PDB entry 8K24 | electron microscopy, 3.72 A resolution | chains h and p of the 32 polymer chains in the assembly

== Chain h ==
Name: Csy4
From: Vibrio phage ICP1_2004_A
Reference sequence: F1D5V5 (F1D5V5_9CAUD); residues 0-167 here correspond to UniProt positions 1-168 (UniProt number = residue number + 1)
Amino-acid sequence (168 residues; numbered 0 to 167; the number before each row is that of its first residue; numbering starts at 0):
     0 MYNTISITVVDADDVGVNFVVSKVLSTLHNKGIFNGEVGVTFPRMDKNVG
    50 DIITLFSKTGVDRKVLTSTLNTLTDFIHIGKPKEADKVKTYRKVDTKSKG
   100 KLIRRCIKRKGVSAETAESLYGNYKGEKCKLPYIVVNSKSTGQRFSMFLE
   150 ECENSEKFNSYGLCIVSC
Not modelled in the structure: 0, 166-167
Sequence notes: conflict Ile51 (Val52 in F1D5V5)

== Chain p ==
Molecule: 60-nt RNA strand
From: Vibrio phage ICP1_2004_A
Sequence (60 nucleotides; numbered -7 to 52; the number before each row is that of its first residue; numbers below 1 keep their minus sign (C-7 is residue -7)):
    -7 CUUAAAGAGUCAACCCUUUGCUUAUCUUCCCUAUUUAAAUGUUAGCAGCC
    43 GCAUAGGCUG

== Chain h / chain p interface ==
Pairs across the interface (66; chain h residue first):
  Asp13(h) - A30(p)  base contact
  Gly15(h) - G33(p)  phosphate contact
  Asn17(h) - U34(p)  hydrogen bond to the sugar
  His28(h) - G52(p)  sugar contact
  Lys46(h) - U34(p)  base contact
  Arg91(h) - G49(p)  salt bridge to the phosphate
  Arg91(h) - C50(p)  salt bridge to the phosphate
  Lys92(h) - C50(p)  phosphate contact
  Lys92(h) - U51(p)  base contact
  Lys92(h) - G52(p)  hydrogen bond to the base
  Asp94(h) - C38(p)  base contact
  Asp94(h) - C50(p)  hydrogen bond to the base
  Asp94(h) - U51(p)  base contact
  Thr95(h) - G37(p)  hydrogen bond to the phosphate
  Thr95(h) - C38(p)  hydrogen bond to the phosphate
  Lys96(h) - C38(p)  phosphate contact
  Lys96(h) - G40(p)  base contact
  Lys96(h) - C50(p)  base contact
  Ser97(h) - C38(p)  hydrogen bond to the phosphate
  Lys100(h) - A39(p)  phosphate contact
  Lys100(h) - G40(p)  base contact
  Leu101(h) - U46(p)  sugar contact
  Arg103(h) - A39(p)  salt bridge to the phosphate
  Arg103(h) - G40(p)  salt bridge to the phosphate
  Arg104(h) - C41(p)  hydrogen bond to the sugar
  Arg104(h) - C42(p)  base contact
  Arg104(h) - G43(p)  hydrogen bond to the base
  Lys107(h) - G40(p)  hydrogen bond to the sugar
  Lys107(h) - C41(p)  salt bridge to the phosphate
  Arg108(h) - G43(p)  salt bridge to the phosphate
  Arg108(h) - C44(p)  salt bridge to the phosphate
  Arg108(h) - A45(p)  salt bridge to the phosphate
  Leu119(h) - U46(p)  hydrogen bond to the base
  Tyr120(h) - U46(p)  stacking on the base
  Tyr123(h) - U46(p)  base contact
  Lys124(h) - U46(p)  sugar contact
  Lys127(h) - G37(p)  hydrogen bond to the base
  Cys128(h) - G37(p)  hydrogen bond to the base
  Pro131(h) - U34(p)  base contact
  Tyr132(h) - U34(p)  stacking on the base
  Tyr132(h) - A36(p)  base contact
  Ile133(h) - U34(p)  base contact
  Val134(h) - U34(p)  sugar contact
  Ser137(h) - G52(p)  hydrogen bond to the base
  Lys138(h) - G52(p)  phosphate contact
  Ser139(h) - G52(p)  hydrogen bond to the phosphate
  Thr140(h) - A39(p)  base contact
  Thr140(h) - G52(p)  base contact
  Gln142(h) - C38(p)  hydrogen bond to the base
  Gln142(h) - A39(p)  base contact
  Gln142(h) - G52(p)  base contact
  Arg143(h) - A36(p)  salt bridge to the phosphate
  Phe144(h) - A36(p)  sugar contact
  Phe144(h) - C38(p)  base contact
  Phe144(h) - G52(p)  base contact
  Ser145(h) - A36(p)  hydrogen bond to the sugar
  Ser145(h) - G37(p)  sugar contact
  Phe147(h) - G37(p)  sugar contact
  Asn158(h) - U51(p)  phosphate contact
  Ser159(h) - G52(p)  hydrogen bond to the phosphate
  Tyr160(h) - G52(p)  hydrogen bond to the sugar
  Cys163(h) - C50(p)  phosphate contact
  Ile164(h) - C50(p)  phosphate contact
  Ile164(h) - U51(p)  phosphate contact
  Val165(h) - G49(p)  phosphate contact
  Val165(h) - C50(p)  hydrogen bond to the phosphate
Also at the interface, not in a pair above, chain h (47 interface residues in all): Asn47, Val48, Lys109, Lys129, Asn136

== Summary ==
Chain h and chain p form an interface of 47 and 18 residues respectively; the contacts include 19 hydrogen
bonds, 9 salt bridges and 2 aromatic stacking contacts. Polar pairs include Lys92(h)-G52(p), Asp94(h)-C50(p)
and Arg104(h)-G43(p).
Chain h is Csy4 and chain p is a 60-nt RNA strand, both from Vibrio phage ICP1_2004_A; the structure, ICP1
Csy-dsDNA-Cas1-Cas2/3 complex (fully assembled form), C2 symmetry, was determined by electron microscopy.
